PDB entry 8E3K | X-ray diffraction, 1.28 A resolution | chains D and F of the 3 polymer chains in the assembly

Chain D:
Molecule: 16-nt DNA strand
Sequence (16 nucleotides; each row starts with the number of its first residue):
    17 TCCCACTTCC GCTTAT

Chain F:
Name: Transcription factor PU.1
Organism: Homo sapiens
Notes: fragment: ETS-Domain
Reference sequence: P17947 (SPI1_HUMAN); residue numbers follow UniProt; this construct covers 165-270
Chain sequence (106 residues; row label = number of the first residue in the row):
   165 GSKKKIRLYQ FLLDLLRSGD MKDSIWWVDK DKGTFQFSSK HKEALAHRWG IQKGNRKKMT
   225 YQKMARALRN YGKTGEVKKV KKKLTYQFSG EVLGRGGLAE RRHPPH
Unresolved in the structure: 165-168, 260-270
Curated features (UniProtKB/Swiss-Prot):
  - DNA-binding region: Ile170 to Ser253 (ETS)
  - binding site (DNA): Lys217, Arg230, Arg233, Lys243
  - natural variant: His211 (H211P: In AGM10), Val241 (V241G: In AGM10)
From the paper describing this entry:
  - binding site for the 16-nt DNA strand (chain D): Arg171, Leu172, Trp213, Lys217, Arg220, Gln226, Ala231, Asn234
  - specificity-determining residues: Gln226
  - binding site for the 16-nt DNA strand: Gln226, Arg233
  - contacts within the chain: Gln226-Arg233 (water-mediated contact)
  - conformationally variable residues (side-chain flip): Gln226

How chain D and chain F interact:
Contacting residue pairs (18):
  DA21(D) - Arg171(F)  salt bridge to the phosphate
  DC22(D) - Arg171(F)  salt bridge to the phosphate
  DC22(D) - Leu172(F)  hydrogen bond to the phosphate
  DC22(D) - Lys217(F)  hydrogen bond to the phosphate
  DC22(D) - Tyr235(F)  hydrogen bond to the phosphate
  DT23(D) - Trp213(F)  hydrogen bond to the phosphate
  DT23(D) - Lys217(F)  salt bridge to the phosphate
  DT23(D) - Asn219(F)  hydrogen bond to the phosphate
  DT23(D) - Met223(F)  phosphate contact
  DT23(D) - Asn234(F)  base contact
  DT24(D) - Asn219(F)  phosphate contact
  DT24(D) - Arg220(F)  phosphate contact
  DT24(D) - Lys221(F)  hydrogen bond to the phosphate
  DT24(D) - Lys227(F)  salt bridge to the phosphate
  DT24(D) - Arg230(F)  base contact
  DC25(D) - Lys221(F)  salt bridge to the phosphate
  DC26(D) - Gln226(F)  base contact
  DG27(D) - Gln226(F)  base contact
Other interface residues (no listed pair), chain F (16 interface residues in all): Ile170, Lys222, Ala231

In short:
7 residues of chain D and 16 residues of chain F are in contact, with 6 hydrogen bonds and 5 salt bridges.
Polar contacts include DC22(D)-Leu172(F), DC22(D)-Lys217(F) and DC22(D)-Tyr235(F). The paper reports a binding
site for the 16-nt DNA strand (chain D) at Arg171(F), Leu172(F) and Trp213(F) among others; a binding site for
the 16-nt DNA strand at Gln226(F) and Arg233(F).
Here chain D is a 16-nt DNA strand and chain F is Transcription factor PU.1 (Homo sapiens). Entry 8E3K (Human
PU.1 ETS-Domain (165-270) Bound to d(AATAAGCGGAAGTGGG)) was determined by X-ray diffraction together with
8E3R, 8E4H, 8E5Y, 8EBH, 8EE9, 8EJ6 and 14 further entries from the same study.
